2O1W - chain A; structure by X-ray diffraction, 3.40 A resolution.

# Chain A
Name: Endoplasmin
Organism: Canis lupus familiaris
Notes: engineered mutation(s): Sequence residues 287-327 were deleted and replaced by four glycines
UniProtKB: P41148 (ENPL_CANFA); numbering as in UniProt; present here: 73-286, 328-594
Chain sequence (506 residues; numbered 52 to 594; 37 numbers in that range are skipped by the numbering (no residue carries them; nothing is unmodelled there); the number before each row is that of its first residue):
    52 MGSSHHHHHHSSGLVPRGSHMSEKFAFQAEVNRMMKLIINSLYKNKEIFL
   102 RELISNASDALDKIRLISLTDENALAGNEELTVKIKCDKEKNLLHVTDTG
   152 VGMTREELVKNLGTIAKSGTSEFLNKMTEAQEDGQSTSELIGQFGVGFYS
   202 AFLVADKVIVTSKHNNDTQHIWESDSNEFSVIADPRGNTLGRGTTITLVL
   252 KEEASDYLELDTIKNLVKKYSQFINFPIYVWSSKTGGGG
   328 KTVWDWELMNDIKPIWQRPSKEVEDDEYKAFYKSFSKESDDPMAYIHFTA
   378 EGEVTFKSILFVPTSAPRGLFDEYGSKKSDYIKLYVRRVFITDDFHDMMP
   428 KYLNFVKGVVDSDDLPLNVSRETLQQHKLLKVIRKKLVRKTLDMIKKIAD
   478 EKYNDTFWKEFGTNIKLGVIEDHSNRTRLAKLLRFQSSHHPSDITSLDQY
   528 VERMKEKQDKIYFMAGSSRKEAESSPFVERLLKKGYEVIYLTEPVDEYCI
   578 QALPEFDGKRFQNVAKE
Disordered / not traced: 52-94, 166-196, 287-290, 396-407
Sequence notes: expression tag (52-72)
UniProt features mapped onto this chain:
  - binding site (ATP): N107, D149, N162, F199
  - modified residue: K168 (N6-(2-hydroxyisobutyryl)lysine), S172 (Phosphoserine), S403 (Phosphoserine), K404 (N6-succinyllysine), S447 (Phosphoserine), K479 (N6-acetyllysine)
  - glycosylation (N-linked (GlcNAc...) asparagine): N107, N217, N445, N481, N502
  - mutagenesis: E103 (E103A: Loss of ATPase activity), R448 (R448A: Reduces ATPase activity by 85%)
  - site: R448 (Important for ATP hydrolysis)
What the authors report for this chain:
  - mutagenesis - E103A: abolished catalytic activity
  - mutagenesis - R448A (more than 85%): decreased catalytic activity
  - catalytic residues: E103

# In short
UniProt lists 4 ATP-binding residues and 2 mutagenesis sites. The paper reports the catalytic residue E103;
E103A abolishes catalytic activity.
Chain A is Endoplasmin (Canis lupus familiaris); the structure, Structure of N-terminal plus middle domains
(N+M) of GRP94, was determined by X-ray diffraction, deposited together with 2O1T, 2O1U and 2O1V.
